Entry 7VAM (electron microscopy, 3.20 A resolution); this record covers chains B and H of the 12 polymer chains in the assembly.

# Chain B
Name: V-type ATP synthase alpha chain
From: Thermus thermophilus HB8
Notes: EC 7.1.2.2
UniProt: Q56403 (VATA_THET8); numbering as in UniProt (aligned over 1-578)
Chain sequence (578 residues; each row starts with the number of its first residue):
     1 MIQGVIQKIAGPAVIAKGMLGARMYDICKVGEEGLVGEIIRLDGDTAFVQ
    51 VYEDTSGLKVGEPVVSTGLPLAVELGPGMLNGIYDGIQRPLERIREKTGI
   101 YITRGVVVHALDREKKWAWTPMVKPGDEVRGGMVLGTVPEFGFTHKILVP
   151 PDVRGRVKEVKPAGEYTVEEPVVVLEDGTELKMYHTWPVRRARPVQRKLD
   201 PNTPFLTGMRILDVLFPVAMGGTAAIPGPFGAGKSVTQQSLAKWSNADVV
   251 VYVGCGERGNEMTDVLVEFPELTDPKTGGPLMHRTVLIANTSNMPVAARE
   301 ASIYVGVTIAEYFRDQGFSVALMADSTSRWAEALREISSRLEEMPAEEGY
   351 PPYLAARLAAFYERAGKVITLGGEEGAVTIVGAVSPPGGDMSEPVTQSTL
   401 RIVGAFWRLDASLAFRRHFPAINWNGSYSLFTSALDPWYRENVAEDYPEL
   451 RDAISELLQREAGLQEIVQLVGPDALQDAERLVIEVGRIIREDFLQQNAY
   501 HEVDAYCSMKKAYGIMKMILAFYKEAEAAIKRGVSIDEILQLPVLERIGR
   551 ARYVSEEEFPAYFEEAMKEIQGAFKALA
Sequence notes: conflict A232 (Ser in Q56403), S235 (Thr in Q56403)
Ligand contacts: ATP (adenosine-5'-triphosphate): G228, P229, F230, G231, A232, G233, K234, S235, V236, F419, P420, Q497, N498, A499, Y500

# Chain H
Name: V-type ATP synthase subunit F
From: Thermus thermophilus HB8
UniProt: P74903 (VATF_THET8); residues 1-104 here = UniProt positions 1-104
Chain sequence (104 residues; each row starts with the number of its first residue):
     1 MAVIADPETAQGFRLAGLEGYGASSAEEAQSLLETLVERGGYALVAVDEA
    51 LLPDPERAVERLMRGRDLPVLLPIAGLKEAFQGHDVEGYMRELVRKTIGF
   101 DIKL

# Chain B / chain H interface
Contacting residue pairs (9; chain B residue first):
  I467(B) with F100(H), hydrophobic
  L470(B) with F100(H), hydrophobic
  V471(B) with I102(H), hydrophobic
  A475(B) with I102(H); K103(H)
  L476(B) with K103(H), hydrogen bond (backbone-backbone); L104(H)
  Q477(B) with D101(H); K103(H)
Also at the interface, not in a pair above, chain B (7 interface residues in all): D474

# Summary
The interface between chain B and chain H involves 7 residues on one side and 5 on the other, with 1 hydrogen
bond. The hydrogen-bonded pair L476(B)-K103(H) is a backbone contact. Ligands of chain B: ATP.
Here chain B is V-type ATP synthase alpha chain and chain H is V-type ATP synthase subunit F, both from
Thermus thermophilus HB8. Entry 7VAM (V1EG of V/A-ATPase from Thermus thermophilus, high ATP, state1-2) was
determined by electron microscopy, deposited together with 7VAI, 7VAJ, 7VAK, 7VAL, 7VAN, 7VAO and 11 further
entries.
